PDB entry 4DUR | X-ray diffraction, 2.45 A resolution | chain A

[Chain A]
Name: Plasminogen
Organism: Homo sapiens
Notes: EC 3.4.21.7
UniProtKB: P00747 (PLMN_HUMAN); residues 1-791 here correspond to UniProt positions 20-810 (UniProt number = residue number + 19)
Amino-acid sequence (791 residues; numbered 1 to 791; the number before each row is that of its first residue):
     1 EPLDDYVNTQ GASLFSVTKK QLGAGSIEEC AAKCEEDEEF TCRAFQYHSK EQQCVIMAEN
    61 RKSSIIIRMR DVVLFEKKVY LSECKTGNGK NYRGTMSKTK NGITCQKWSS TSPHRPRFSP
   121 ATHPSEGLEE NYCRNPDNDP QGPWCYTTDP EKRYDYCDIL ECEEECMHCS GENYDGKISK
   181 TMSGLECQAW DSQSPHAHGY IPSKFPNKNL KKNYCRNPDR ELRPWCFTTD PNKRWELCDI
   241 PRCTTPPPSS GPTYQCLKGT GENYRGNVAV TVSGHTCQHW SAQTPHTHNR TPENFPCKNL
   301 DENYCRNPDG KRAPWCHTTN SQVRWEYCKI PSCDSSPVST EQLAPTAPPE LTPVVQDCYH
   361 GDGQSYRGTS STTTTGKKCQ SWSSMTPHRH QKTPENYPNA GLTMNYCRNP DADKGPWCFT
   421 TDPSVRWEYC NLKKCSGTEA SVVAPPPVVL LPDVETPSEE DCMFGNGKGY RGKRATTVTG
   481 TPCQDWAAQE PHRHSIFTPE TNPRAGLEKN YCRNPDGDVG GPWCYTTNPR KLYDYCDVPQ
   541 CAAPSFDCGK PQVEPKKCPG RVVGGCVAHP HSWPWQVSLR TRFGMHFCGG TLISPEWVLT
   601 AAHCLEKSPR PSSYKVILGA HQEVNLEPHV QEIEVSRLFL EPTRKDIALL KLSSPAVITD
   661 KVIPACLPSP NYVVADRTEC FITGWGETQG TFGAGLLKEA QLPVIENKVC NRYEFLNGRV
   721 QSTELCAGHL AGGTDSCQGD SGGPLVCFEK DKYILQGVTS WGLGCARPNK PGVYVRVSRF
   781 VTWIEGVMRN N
Not modelled in the structure: 1-2, 335-344, 438-457, 689-691
UniProt features mapped onto this chain:
  - active site (Charge relay system): His603, Asp646, Ser741
  - binding site (L-lysine): Arg117, Asp139, Arg153, Asp413, Arg426
  - site: Glu59, Asn60 (Cleavage), Arg115 (Interacts with fibrin), Arg117 (Interacts with fibrin), Pro447, Val448 (Cleavage), Arg561, Val562 (Cleavage)
  - modified residue (Phosphoserine): Ser578, Ser669
  - glycosylation: Ser249 (O-linked (GalNAc...) serine), Asn289 (N-linked (GlcNAc...) asparagine), Thr346 (O-linked (GalNAc...) threonine)
Disulfides: Cys30-Cys54, Cys34-Cys42, Cys84-Cys162, Cys105-Cys145, Cys133-Cys157, Cys166-Cys243, Cys169-Cys297, Cys187-Cys226, Cys215-Cys238, Cys256-Cys333, Cys277-Cys316, Cys305-Cys328, Cys358-Cys435, Cys379-Cys418, Cys407-Cys430, Cys462-Cys541, Cys483-Cys524, Cys512-Cys536, Cys548-Cys666, Cys558-Cys566, Cys588-Cys604, Cys680-Cys747, Cys710-Cys726, Cys737-Cys765
Covalent attachments: N-acetylglucosamine (NAG) linked to Thr346
Metal / ion sites: K+: Ser170, Arg220, Glu221, Asn294
Residues lining bound ligands: bicarbonate ion (BCT): Ile682, Thr683, Gly684, Trp685, Lys698, Glu699, Ala700, Gln738, Gly739

[In short]
Chain A binds bicarbonate ion. N-acetylglucosamine is covalently linked to Thr346. The K+ site is built by
Ser170, Arg220, Glu221 and Asn294. From UniProt: 3 active-site residues and 5 L-lysine-binding residues.
Chain A is Plasminogen (Homo sapiens); the structure, The X-ray Crystal Structure of Full-Length type II Human
Plasminogen, was determined by X-ray diffraction together with 4DUU from the same study.
